Entry 5ADP (X-ray diffraction, 2.13 A resolution); this record covers chains H and L.

== Chain H ==
Molecule: Fab A.17
Organism: Homo sapiens
Notes: fragment: heavy chain; antibody fragment or engineered binder
Chain sequence (255 residues; numbered 1 to 255; the number before each row is that of its first residue):
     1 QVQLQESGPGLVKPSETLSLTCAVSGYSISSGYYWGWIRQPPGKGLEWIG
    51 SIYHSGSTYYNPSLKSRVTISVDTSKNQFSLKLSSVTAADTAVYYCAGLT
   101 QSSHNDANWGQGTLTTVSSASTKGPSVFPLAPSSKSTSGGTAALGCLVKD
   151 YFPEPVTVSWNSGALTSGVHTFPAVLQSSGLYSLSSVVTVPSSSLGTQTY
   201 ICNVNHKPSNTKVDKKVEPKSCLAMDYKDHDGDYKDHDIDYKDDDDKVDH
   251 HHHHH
Unresolved in the structure: 1, 101-106, 135-139, 224-255
Cystine bridges: Cys22-Cys96, Cys146-Cys202

== Chain L ==
Molecule: Fab A.17
Organism: Homo sapiens
Notes: fragment: light chain; antibody fragment or engineered binder
Chain sequence (247 residues; numbered 1 to 247; the number before each row is that of its first residue):
     1 QSVLTQPPSVSAAPGQKVTISCSGSSSNIGNNYVRWYQQLPGTAPKLLIY
    51 DNNKRPSGIPDRFSGSKSGTSATLGITGLQTGDEADYYCGTWDSSLNPVF
   101 GGGTKLEIKRTVAAPSVFIFPPSDEQLKSGTASVVCLLNNFYPREAKVQW
   151 KVDNALQSGNSQESVTEQDSKDSTYSLSSTLTLSKADYEKHKVYACEVTH
   201 QGLSSPVTKSFNRGECIDAAAAASFLEQKLISEEDLNSAVDHHHHHH
Unresolved in the structure: 1, 219-247
Cystine bridges: Cys22-Cys89, Cys136-Cys196
Reported in the primary citation:
  - conformationally variable residues (side-chain flip): Arg35
  - catalytic residues: Tyr37 (from molecular simulation)

== How chain H and chain L interact ==
Residue-residue contacts (58; chain H residue first):
  Gln40(H) with Gln39(L), hydrogen bond; Tyr88(L), hydrogen bond
  Lys44(H) with Tyr88(L), hydrogen bond (backbone-side chain)
  Gly45(H) with Tyr88(L)
  Leu46(H) with Pro45(L), hydrophobic; Phe100(L)
  Trp48(H) with Asn97(L); Pro98(L)
  Tyr95(H) with Gln39(L), hydrogen bond; Thr43(L); Ala44(L), hydrophobic
  Trp109(H) with Tyr37(L), hydrophobic; Ala44(L), hydrophobic; Pro45(L)
  Gly110(H) with Ala44(L)
  Val127(H) with Glu125(L)
  Phe128(H) with Ser123(L); Gln126(L)
  Pro129(H) with Ser123(L); Glu125(L)
  Leu130(H) with Phe120(L); Val135(L), hydrophobic
  Ala131(H) with Phe120(L)
  Ala143(H) with Phe118(L), hydrophobic; Phe120(L); Leu137(L), hydrophobic
  Leu147(H) with Ser133(L)
  Lys149(H) with Gln126(L); Ser133(L)
  His170(H) with Asn139(L), hydrogen bond; Asn140(L), hydrogen bond; Asp169(L); Ser176(L), hydrogen bond
  Phe172(H) with Leu137(L), hydrophobic; Ser164(L); Thr166(L); Ser176(L); Leu177(L); Ser178(L)
  Pro173(H) with Ser164(L), hydrogen bond (backbone-side chain); Val165(L)
  Val175(H) with Gln162(L); Glu163(L); Ser164(L)
  Leu176(H) with Gln162(L), hydrogen bond (backbone-side chain)
  Gln177(H) with Gln162(L)
  Ser185(H) with Ser178(L), hydrogen bond
  Val187(H) with Leu137(L), hydrophobic
  Thr189(H) with Asn139(L)
  Lys215(H) with Glu125(L), salt bridge
  Lys220(H) with Pro121(L); Pro122(L), hydrogen bond (side chain-backbone); Ile217(L)
  Ser221(H) with Cys216(L); Ile217(L), hydrogen bond (backbone-backbone)
  Cys222(H) with Glu215(L); Cys216(L), disulfide
  Leu223(H) with Glu215(L), hydrogen bond (backbone-backbone)
Interface residues without a listed pair, chain H (35 interface residues in all): Ile38, Tyr59, Thr141, Leu144, Thr171
Interface residues without a listed pair, chain L (39 interface residues in all): Ser2, Gly101, Gly102, Ser129, Thr131, Asp218
Inter-chain disulfides: Cys222(H)-Cys216(L)

== In short ==
Chain H and chain L form an interface of 35 and 39 residues respectively; the contacts include 1 disulfide
bond, 13 hydrogen bonds and 1 salt bridge. Polar pairs include Lys215(H)-Glu125(L), Gln40(H)-Gln39(L) and
Gln40(H)-Tyr88(L). The paper reports the catalytic residue Tyr37(L); conformational variability at Arg35(L).
Here chain H is Fab A.17 and chain L is Fab A.17, both from Homo sapiens. Entry 5ADP (Crystal structure of the
A.17 antibody FAB fragment - Light chain S35R mutant) was determined by X-ray diffraction together with 5ADO
from the same study.
